4JA9 - chain A; structure by X-ray diffraction, 2.30 A resolution.

# Chain A
Name: Serine/threonine-protein phosphatase 5
Source organism: Rattus norvegicus
Notes: EC 3.1.3.16
UniProt: P53042 (PPP5_RAT); residues 16-499 here = UniProt positions 16-499
Sequence (488 residues; numbered 12 to 499; the number before each row is that of its first residue):
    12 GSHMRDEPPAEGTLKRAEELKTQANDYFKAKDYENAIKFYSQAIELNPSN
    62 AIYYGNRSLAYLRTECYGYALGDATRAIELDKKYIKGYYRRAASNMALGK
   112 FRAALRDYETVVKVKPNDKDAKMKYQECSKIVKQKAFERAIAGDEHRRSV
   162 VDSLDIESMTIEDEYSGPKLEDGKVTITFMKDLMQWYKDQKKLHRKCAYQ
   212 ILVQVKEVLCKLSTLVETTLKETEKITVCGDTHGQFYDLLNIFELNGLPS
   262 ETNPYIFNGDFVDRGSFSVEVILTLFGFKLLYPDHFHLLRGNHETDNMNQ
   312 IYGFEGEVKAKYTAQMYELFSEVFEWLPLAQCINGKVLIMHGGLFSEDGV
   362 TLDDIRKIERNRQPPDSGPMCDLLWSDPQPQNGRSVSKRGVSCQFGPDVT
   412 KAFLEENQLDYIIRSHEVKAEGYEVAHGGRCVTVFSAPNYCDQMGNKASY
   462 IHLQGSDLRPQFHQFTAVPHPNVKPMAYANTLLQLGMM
Unresolved in the structure: 12-22, 150-158, 499
Construct notes: expression tag (12-15)
Bound ions: Mg2+ site 1: Asp-242, Asp-271; Mg2+ site 2: Asp-271, Asn-303
What the authors report for this chain:
  - conformationally variable residues (helix shift): Gly-497

# Summary
Asp-242 and Asp-271 form the Mg2+ site 1. The Mg2+ site 2 is built by Asp-271 and Asn-303. From the paper:
conformational variability at Gly-497.
Chain A is Serine/threonine-protein phosphatase 5 (Rattus norvegicus); the structure, Rat PP5 apo, was
determined by X-ray diffraction, deposited together with 4JA7.
